PDB entry 6HMR | X-ray diffraction, 1.78 A resolution | chain A

== Chain A ==
Molecule: Casein kinase I isoform delta
Organism: Homo sapiens
Notes: EC 2.7.11.1, 2.7.11.26
UniProt: P48730 (KC1D_HUMAN); residues 1-294 here = UniProt positions 1-294
Amino-acid sequence (314 residues; row label = number of the first residue in the row; numbers below 1 keep their minus sign (Met-19 is residue -19)):
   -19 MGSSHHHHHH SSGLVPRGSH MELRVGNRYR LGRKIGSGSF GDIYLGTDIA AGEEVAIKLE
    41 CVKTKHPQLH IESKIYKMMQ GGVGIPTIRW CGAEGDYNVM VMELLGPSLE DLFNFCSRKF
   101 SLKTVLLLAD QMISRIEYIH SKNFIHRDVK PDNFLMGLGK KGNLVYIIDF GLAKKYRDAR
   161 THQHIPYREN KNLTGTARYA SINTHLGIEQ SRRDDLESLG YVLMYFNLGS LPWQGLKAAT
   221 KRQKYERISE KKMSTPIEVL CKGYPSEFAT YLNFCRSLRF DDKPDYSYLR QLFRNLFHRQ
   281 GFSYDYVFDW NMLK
Not modelled in the structure: -19 to 6, 32
Differences from the reference sequence: initiating methionine (-19); expression tag (-18 to 0)
Small-molecule neighbours:
  - GE5 (3-(2,5-dimethoxyphenyl)-N-[4-[4-(4-fluorophenyl)-2-[(E)-phenyldiazenyl]-1,3-thiazol-5-yl]pyridin-2-yl]propanamide): Ile15, Ser17, Gly18, Ile23, Leu25, Glu34, Ala36, Ile37, Lys38, Tyr56, Ile68, Met80, Val81, Met82, Glu83, Leu84, Leu85, Gly86, Lys130, Asp132, Leu135, Ile148
  - malonic acid (MLA): Arg178, Trp213, Gln214, Gly215, Leu216, Lys224, Ile228
Swiss-Prot annotation at these positions:
  - active site: Asp128 (Proton acceptor)
  - binding site (ATP): Ile15 to Ile23, Lys38
  - natural variant: Thr44 (T44A: In FASPS2), His46 (H46R: In FASPS2), Ser97 (S97C: In breast cancer samples)
  - mutagenesis: Lys38 (K38M: Impaired kinase activity and abnormal subcellular localization with exclusive accumulation to the nucleus), Thr176 (T176I: Impaired kinase activity and abnormal subcellular localization with exclusive accumulation to the nucleus)

== In short ==
Bound to chain A: compound GE5 and malonic acid. From UniProt: active-site residue Asp128, 10 ATP-binding
residues and 2 mutagenesis sites.
Chain A is Casein kinase I isoform delta (Homo sapiens); the structure, Crystal structure of human Casein
Kinase I delta in complex with a photoswitchable 2-Azothiazole-based inhibitor (compound ..., was determined
by X-ray diffraction (same publication as 6HMP, 6HWT, 6HWU and 6HWV).
